PDB entry 8IHT | electron microscopy, 3.72 A resolution | chains E and I of the 16 polymer chains in the assembly

# Chain E
Name: Histone H3
Source organism: Xenopus laevis
UniProtKB: A0A310TTQ1 (A0A310TTQ1_XENLA); residues 1-135 here correspond to UniProt positions 2-136 (UniProt number = residue number + 1)
Sequence (135 residues; each row starts with the number of its first residue):
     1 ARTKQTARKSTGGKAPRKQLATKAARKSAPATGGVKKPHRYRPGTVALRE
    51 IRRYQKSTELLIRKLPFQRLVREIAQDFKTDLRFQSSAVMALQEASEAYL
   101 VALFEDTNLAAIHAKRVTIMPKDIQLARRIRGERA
Not modelled in the structure: 1-34, 135
Differences from the reference sequence: engineered mutation Ala110 (Cys111 in A0A310TTQ1)
Modified residues: Lys36 (2-{[(2R)-2-amino-2-carboxyethyl]sulfanyl}-N,N,N-trimethylethanaminium; ML3)

# Chain I
Molecule: 164-nt DNA strand
Source organism: Xenopus laevis
Sequence (164 nucleotides; numbered -91 to 72; the number before each row is that of its first residue; numbers below 1 keep their minus sign (DT-91 is residue -91)):
   -91 TCGCCCTTACTGGCCGCCCTGGAGAATCCCGGTGCCGAGGCCGCTCAATT
   -41 GGTCGTAGACAGCTCTAGCACCGCTTAAACGCACGTACGCGCTGTCCCCC
     9 GCGTTTTAACCGCCAAGGGGATTACTCCCTAGTCTCCAGGCACGTGTCAG
    59 ATATATACATCCTG
Not modelled in the structure: -91 to -86

# How chain E and chain I interact
Contacting residue pairs - 15 pairs, chain E then chain I:
  Arg40(E) - DG9(I)  hydrogen bond to the base
  Arg40(E) - DC10(I)  sugar contact
  Tyr41(E) - DA-66(I)  sugar contact
  Tyr41(E) - DC10(I)  hydrogen bond to the phosphate
  Gly44(E) - DC8(I)  phosphate contact
  Gly44(E) - DG9(I)  hydrogen bond to the phosphate
  Thr45(E) - DG9(I)  phosphate contact
  Val46(E) - DG9(I)  hydrogen bond to the phosphate
  Ala47(E) - DG9(I)  hydrogen bond to the phosphate
  Lys64(E) - DC18(I)  phosphate contact
  Leu65(E) - DA17(I)  phosphate contact
  Leu65(E) - DC18(I)  hydrogen bond to the phosphate
  Pro66(E) - DA17(I)  sugar contact
  Arg69(E) - DA17(I)  salt bridge to the phosphate
  Lys115(E) - DG-1(I)  salt bridge to the phosphate
Also at the interface, not in a pair above, chain E (15 interface residues in all): His39, Arg42, Pro43, Arg83
Also at the interface, not in a pair above, chain I (10 interface residues in all): DG-68, DA-67, DG27

# Overview
Chain E and chain I form an interface of 15 and 10 residues respectively, with 6 hydrogen bonds and 2 salt
bridges. Among the polar pairs are Arg40(E)-DG9(I), Tyr41(E)-DC10(I) and Gly44(E)-DG9(I).
Here chain E is Histone H3 and chain I is a 164-nt DNA strand, both from Xenopus laevis. Entry 8IHT (Rpd3S
bound to the nucleosome) was determined by electron microscopy (same publication as 8IHM and 8IHN).
